Entry 2W6I (X-ray diffraction, 4.00 A resolution); this record covers chains G and I of the 9 polymer chains in the assembly.

[Chain G]
Molecule: ATP synthase subunit gamma, mitochondrial
Organism: Bos taurus
Notes: EC 3.6.3.14
Reference sequence: P05631 (ATPG_BOVIN); residues -24 to 273 here correspond to UniProt positions 1-298 (UniProt number = residue number + 25)
Amino-acid sequence (298 residues; each row starts with the number of its first residue; numbers below 1 keep their minus sign (Met-24 is residue -24)):
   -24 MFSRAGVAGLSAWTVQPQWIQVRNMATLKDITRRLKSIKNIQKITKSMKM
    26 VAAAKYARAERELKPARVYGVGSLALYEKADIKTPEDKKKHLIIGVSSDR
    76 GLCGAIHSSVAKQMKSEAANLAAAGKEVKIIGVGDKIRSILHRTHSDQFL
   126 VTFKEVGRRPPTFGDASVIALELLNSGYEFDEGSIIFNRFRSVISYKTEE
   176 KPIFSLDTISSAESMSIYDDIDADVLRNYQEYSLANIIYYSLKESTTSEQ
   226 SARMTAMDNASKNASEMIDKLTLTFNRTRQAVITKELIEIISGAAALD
Unresolved in the structure: -24 to 0, 62-66, 97-100, 273
Swiss-Prot annotation at these positions:
  - modified residue: Lys14 (N6-acetyllysine), Lys24 (N6-succinyllysine), Lys30 (N6-acetyllysine), Lys90 (N6-acetyllysine), Ser121 (Phosphoserine), Lys129 (N6-acetyllysine), Lys172 (N6-acetyllysine), Lys245 (N6-succinyllysine)

[Chain I]
Molecule: ATP synthase subunit epsilon, mitochondrial
Organism: Bos taurus
Notes: EC 3.6.3.14
Reference sequence: P05632 (ATP5E_BOVIN); residues 0-50 here correspond to UniProt positions 1-51 (UniProt number = residue number + 1)
Amino-acid sequence (51 residues; each row starts with the number of its first residue; numbering starts at 0):
     0 MVAYWRQAGLSYIRYSQICAKAVRDALKTEFKANAMKTSGSTIKIVKVKK
    50 E
Unresolved in the structure: 0-4, 23-37, 48-50
Swiss-Prot annotation at these positions:
  - modified residue (N6-acetyllysine): Lys20, Lys31, Lys36, Lys43

[Interface between chain G and chain I]
Pairs across the interface - 33 pairs, chain G then chain I:
  Thr127(G) - Val45(I)  hydrogen bond (backbone-backbone)
  Phe128(G) - Ile42(I)  hydrophobic
  Phe128(G) - Lys43(I)
  Phe128(G) - Ile44(I)  hydrophobic
  Lys129(G) - Ile42(I)
  Lys129(G) - Lys43(I)  hydrogen bond (backbone-backbone)
  Lys129(G) - Val45(I)
  Glu130(G) - Thr41(I)
  Glu130(G) - Ile42(I)
  Glu130(G) - Lys43(I)
  Val131(G) - Ile42(I)  hydrophobic
  Arg134(G) - Thr41(I)
  Thr137(G) - Ser38(I)
  Thr137(G) - Gly39(I)  hydrogen bond (side chain-backbone)
  Asp140(G) - Ser40(I)
  Asp140(G) - Thr41(I)
  Asp140(G) - Ile42(I)  hydrogen bond (side chain-backbone)
  Ser142(G) - Ile12(I)
  Val143(G) - Ile42(I)  hydrophobic
  Val143(G) - Ile44(I)  hydrophobic
  Leu146(G) - Ser10(I)
  Leu146(G) - Gln16(I)
  Glu147(G) - Ile44(I)
  Arg202(G) - Arg5(I)
  Asn203(G) - Arg5(I)  hydrogen bond
  Asn203(G) - Tyr11(I)
  Glu206(G) - Arg5(I)  salt bridge
  Glu206(G) - Ser10(I)
  Glu206(G) - Tyr11(I)  hydrogen bond (side chain-backbone)
  Glu206(G) - Ile12(I)
  Tyr207(G) - Ile12(I)  hydrophobic
  Tyr207(G) - Ser15(I)
  Ala210(G) - Ile12(I)  hydrophobic

[Summary]
17 residues of chain G and 14 residues of chain I are in contact; the contacts include 6 hydrogen bonds and 1
salt bridge. Polar pairs include Glu206(G)-Arg5(I), Thr137(G)-Gly39(I) and Asp140(G)-Ile42(I).
Chain G is ATP synthase subunit gamma, mitochondrial and chain I is ATP synthase subunit epsilon,
mitochondrial, both from Bos taurus; the structure, Low resolution structures of bovine mitochondrial
F1-ATPase during controlled dehydration: Hydration State 4B, was determined by X-ray diffraction, deposited
together with 2W6E, 2W6F, 2W6G, 2W6H and 2W6J.
